8D6W - chains G and H of the 35 polymer chains in the assembly; structure by electron microscopy, 3.00 A resolution.

# Chain G (and H)
Name: Proteasome subunit alpha
From: Mycobacterium tuberculosis
Notes: EC 3.4.25.1; chain H of this document is another copy of the same molecule, construct and numbering; everything in this record applies to it too
UniProt: A5U4D5 (PSA_MYCTA); residues 1-248 here = UniProt positions 1-248
Sequence (248 residues; each row starts with the number of its first residue):
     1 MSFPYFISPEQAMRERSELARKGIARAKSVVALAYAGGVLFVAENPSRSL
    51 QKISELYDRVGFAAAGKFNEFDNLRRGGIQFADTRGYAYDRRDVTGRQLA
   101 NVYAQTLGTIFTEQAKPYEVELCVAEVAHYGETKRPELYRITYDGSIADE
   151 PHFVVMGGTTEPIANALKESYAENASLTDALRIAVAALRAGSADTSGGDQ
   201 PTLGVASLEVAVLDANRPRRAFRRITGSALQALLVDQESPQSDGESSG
Unresolved in the structure: 1-7, 191-202, 235-248
What the authors report for this chain:
  - mutagenesis - E119A: abolished catalytic activity on Pup-FabD
  - mutagenesis - D144A, S146A: decreased catalytic activity on Pup-FabD

# How chain G and chain H interact
Contacting residue pairs (12):
  Pro9(G) with Glu15(H)
  Arg97(G) with Ser49(H); Gln51(H)
  Asn101(G) with Leu50(H); Phe68(H)
  Gln105(G) with Asn69(H), hydrogen bond (side chain-backbone); Asp72(H), hydrogen bond; Asn73(H), hydrogen bond
  Thr112(G) with Lys116(H)
  Glu113(G) with Gln114(H), hydrogen bond
  Tyr139(G) with Ser49(H)
  Ile147(G) with Leu50(H), hydrophobic
Also at the interface, not in a pair above, chain G (12 interface residues in all): Ala104, Gly108, Asp144, Gly145
Also at the interface, not in a pair above, chain H (11 interface residues in all): Lys67

# Summary
12 residues of chain G face 11 of chain H across their interface; the contacts include 4 hydrogen bonds. Polar
pairs include Gln105(G)-Asn69(H), Gln105(G)-Asp72(H) and Gln105(G)-Asn73(H). From the paper: D144A and S146A
of chain G reduce catalytic activity on Pup-FabD; E119A of chain G abolishes catalytic activity on Pup-FabD.
Chain G and chain H are both Proteasome subunit alpha (Mycobacterium tuberculosis); the structure, Structure
of the Mycobacterium tuberculosis 20S proteasome bound to the C-terminal GQYL motif of the ADP-bound ..., was
determined by electron microscopy (same publication as 8D6V, 8D6X and 8D6Y).
